Entry 3RYC (X-ray diffraction, 2.10 A resolution); this record covers chains B and E of the 5 polymer chains in the assembly.

Chain B:
Protein: Tubulin beta chain
Source organism: Ovis aries
UniProtKB: D0VWY9 (D0VWY9_SHEEP); the author numbering skips numbers that UniProt does not, so the offset changes along the chain: 1-44 = UniProt 1-44; 47-360 = UniProt 45-358; 369-455 = UniProt 359-445
Amino-acid sequence (445 residues; each row starts with the number of its first residue; note: 10 numbers in that range are skipped by the numbering (no residue carries them; nothing is unmodelled there)):
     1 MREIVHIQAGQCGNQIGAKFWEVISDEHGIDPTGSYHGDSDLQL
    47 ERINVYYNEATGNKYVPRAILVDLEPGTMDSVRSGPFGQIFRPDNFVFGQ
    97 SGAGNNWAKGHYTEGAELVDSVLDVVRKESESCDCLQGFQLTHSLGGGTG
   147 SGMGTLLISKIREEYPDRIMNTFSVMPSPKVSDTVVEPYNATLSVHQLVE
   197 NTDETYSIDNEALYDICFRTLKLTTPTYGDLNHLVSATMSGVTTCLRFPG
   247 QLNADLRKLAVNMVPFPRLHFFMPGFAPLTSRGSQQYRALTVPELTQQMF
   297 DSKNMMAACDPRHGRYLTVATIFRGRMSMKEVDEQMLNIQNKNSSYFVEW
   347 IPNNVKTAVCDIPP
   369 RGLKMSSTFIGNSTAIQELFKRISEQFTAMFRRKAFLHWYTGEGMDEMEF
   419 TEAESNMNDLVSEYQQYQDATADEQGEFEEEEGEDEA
Unresolved in the structure: 443-455
Small-molecule neighbours: GDP (guanosine-5'-diphosphate): G10, Q11, C12, Q15, I16, D69, N101, S140, G142, G143, G144, T145, G146, V171, P173, V177, S178, D179, E183, N206, L209, Y224, L227, N228, V231

Chain E:
Protein: Stathmin-4
Source organism: Rattus norvegicus
UniProtKB: P63043 (STMN4_RAT); residues 5-145 here correspond to UniProt positions 49-189 (UniProt number = residue number + 44)
Amino-acid sequence (143 residues; row label = number of the first residue in the row):
     3 XADMEVIELNKATSGQSWEVILKPPSFDGVPEFNASLPRRRDPSLEEIQK
    53 KLEAAEERRKYQEAELLKHLAEKREHEREVIQKAIEENNNFIKMAKEKLA
   103 QKMESNKENREAHLAAMLERLQEKDKHAEEVRKNKELKEEASR
Unresolved in the structure: 3, 35-40
Construct notes: engineered mutation A14 (Cys58 in P63043), W20 (Phe64 in P63043)
Modified / non-standard residues: ACE (acetyl group) at position 3
Curated features (UniProtKB/Swiss-Prot):
  - modified residue: S46 (Phosphoserine)

How chain B and chain E interact:
Pairs across the interface - 25 pairs, chain B then chain E:
  Y108(B) with H78(E), hydrogen bond; E79(E); V82(E), hydrophobic; I83(E)
  L152(B) with E79(E)
  S155(B) with L72(E); R76(E), hydrogen bond
  K156(B) with R76(E); E79(E)
  R158(B) with L72(E)
  E159(B) with L69(E); L72(E); R76(E), salt bridge
  P162(B) with E65(E); L68(E), hydrophobic
  N197(B) with L72(E)
  T409(B) with E89(E)
  E411(B) with V82(E); A86(E)
  G412(B) with V82(E); K85(E); A86(E)
  M413(B) with K85(E)
  D414(B) with K85(E), salt bridge
  E417(B) with H78(E), salt bridge
Also at the interface, not in a pair above, chain B (17 interface residues in all): H107, D163, G410
Also at the interface, not in a pair above, chain E (13 interface residues in all): A73

In short:
The interface between chain B and chain E involves 17 residues on one side and 13 on the other; the contacts
include 2 hydrogen bonds and 3 salt bridges. Polar contacts include E159(B)-R76(E), D414(B)-K85(E) and
E417(B)-H78(E). Ligands of chain B: GDP.
Here chain B is Tubulin beta chain (Ovis aries) and chain E is Stathmin-4 (Rattus norvegicus). Entry 3RYC
(Tubulin: RB3 stathmin-like domain complex) was determined by X-ray diffraction (same publication as 3RYF,
3RYH and 3RYI).
